PDB entry 9D3B | electron microscopy, 3.71 A resolution | chains A and D of the 4 polymer chains in the assembly

[Chain A]
Name: Glutamate receptor ionotropic, NMDA 1
From: Homo sapiens
Reference sequence: Q05586 (NMDZ1_HUMAN); numbering as in UniProt (aligned over 23-847)
Chain sequence (825 residues; each row starts with the number of its first residue):
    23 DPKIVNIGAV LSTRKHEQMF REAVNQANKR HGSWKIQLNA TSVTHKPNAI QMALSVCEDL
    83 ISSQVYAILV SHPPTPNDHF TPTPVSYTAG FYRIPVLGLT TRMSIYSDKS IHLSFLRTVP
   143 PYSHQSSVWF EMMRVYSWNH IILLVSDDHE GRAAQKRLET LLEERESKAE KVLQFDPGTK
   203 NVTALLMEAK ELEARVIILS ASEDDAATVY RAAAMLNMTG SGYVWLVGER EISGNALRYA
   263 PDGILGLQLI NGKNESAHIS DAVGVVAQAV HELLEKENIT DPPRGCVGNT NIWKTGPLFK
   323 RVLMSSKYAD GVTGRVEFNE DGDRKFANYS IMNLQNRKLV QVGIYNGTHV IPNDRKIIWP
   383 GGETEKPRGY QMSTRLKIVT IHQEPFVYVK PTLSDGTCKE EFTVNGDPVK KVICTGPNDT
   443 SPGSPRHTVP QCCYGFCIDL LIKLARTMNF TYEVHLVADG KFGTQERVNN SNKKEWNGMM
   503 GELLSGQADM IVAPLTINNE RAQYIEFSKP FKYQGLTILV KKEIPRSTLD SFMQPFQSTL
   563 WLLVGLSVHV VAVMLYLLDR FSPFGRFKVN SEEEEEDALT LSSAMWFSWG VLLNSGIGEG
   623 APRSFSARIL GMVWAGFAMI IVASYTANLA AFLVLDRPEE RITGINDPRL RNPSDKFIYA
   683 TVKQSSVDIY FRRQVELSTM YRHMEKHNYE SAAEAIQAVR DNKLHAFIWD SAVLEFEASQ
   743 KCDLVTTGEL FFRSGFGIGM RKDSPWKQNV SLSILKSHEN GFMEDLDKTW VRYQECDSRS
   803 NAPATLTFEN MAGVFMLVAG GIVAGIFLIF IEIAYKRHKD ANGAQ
Not modelled in the structure: 23-24, 491-494, 546-551, 586-600, 800-814, 838-847
Cystine bridges: Cys79-Cys308, Cys420-Cys454, Cys436-Cys455, Cys744-Cys798
Covalently attached groups: N-acetylglucosamine (NAG) linked to Asn771
Sequence notes: engineered mutation Asn844 (Arg in Q05586), Gly845 (Arg in Q05586), Ala846 (Lys in Q05586)
Ligand contacts: glycine (GLY): Phe484, Gly485, Pro516, Leu517, Thr518, Arg523, Ser687, Ser688, Trp731
Curated features (UniProtKB/Swiss-Prot):
  - region: Leu603 to Pro624 (Pore-forming)
  - binding site (glycine): Pro516, Thr518, Arg523, Ser688, Asp732
  - glycosylation (N-linked (GlcNAc...) asparagine): Asn61, Asn203, Asn239, Asn276, Asn300, Asn350, Asn368, Asn440, Asn471, Asn491, Asn674, Asn771

[Chain D]
Name: Glutamate receptor ionotropic, NMDA 2D
From: Homo sapiens
Reference sequence: O15399 (NMDE4_HUMAN); numbering as in UniProt (aligned over 28-880)
Chain sequence (861 residues; numbered 28 to 888; the number before each row is that of its first residue):
    28 FPEEAPGPGG AGGPGGGLGG ARPLNVALVF SGPAYAAEAA RLGPAVAAAV RSPGLDVRPV
    88 ALVLNGSDPR SLVLQLCDLL SGLRVHGVVF EDDSRAPAVA PILDFLSAQT SLPIVAVHGG
   148 AALVLTPKEK GSTFLQLGSS TEQQLQVIFE VLEEYDWTSF VAVTTRAPGH RAFLSYIEVL
   208 TDGSLVGWEH RGALTLDPGA GEAVLSAQLR SVSAQIRLLF CAREEAEPVF RAAEEAGLTG
   268 SGYVWFMVGP QLAGGGGSGA PGEPPLLPGG APLPAGLFAV RSAGWRDDLA RRVAAGVAVV
   328 ARGAQALLRD YGFLPELGHD CRAQNRTHRG ESLHRYFMNI TWDNRDYSFN EDGFLVNPSL
   388 VVISLTRDRT WEVVGSWEQQ TLRLKYPLWS RYGRFLQPVD DTQHLTVATL EERPFVIVEP
   448 ADPISGTCIR DSVPCRSQLN RTHSPPPDAP RPEKRCCKGF CIDILKRLAH TIGFSYDLYL
   508 VTNGKHGKKI DGVWNGMIGE VFYQRADMAI GSLTINEERS EIVDFSVPFV ETGISVMVAR
   568 SNGTVSPSAF LEPYSPAVWV MMFVMCLTVV AVTVFIFEYL SPVGYNRSLA TGKRPGGSTF
   628 TIGKSIWLLW ALVFNNSVPV ENPRGTTSKI MVLVWAFFAV IFLASYTANL AAFMIQEEYV
   688 DTVSGLSDRK FQRPQEQYPP LKFGTVPNGS TEKNIRSNYP DMHSYMVRYN QPRVEEALTQ
   748 LKAGKLDAFI YDAAVLNYMA RKDEGCKLVT IGSGKVFATT GYGIALHKGS RWKRPIDLAL
   808 LQFLGDDEIE MLERLWLSGI CHNDKIEVMS SKLDIDNMAG VFYMLLVAMG LSLLVFAWEH
   868 LVYWRLRHCL GPTETSQVAP A
Not modelled in the structure: 28-51, 278-298, 466-478, 570-571, 608-627, 685-692, 832-839, 873-888
Cystine bridges: Cys104-Cys348, Cys455-Cys483, Cys462-Cys484, Cys773-Cys828
Covalently attached groups: N-acetylglucosamine (NAG) linked to Asn715
Sequence notes: expression tag (881-888)
Ligand contacts:
  - A1A15 (4-{(3R,5S)-5-(4-chlorophenyl)-3-[4-(4-chlorophenyl)-2-oxo-1,2-dihydroquinolin-3-yl]pyrazolidin-1-yl}-3,3-difluoro-4-oxobutanoic acid): Val563, Phe698, Gln699, Arg700, Pro701, Phe710, Asn721, Ile722, Tyr726, Met729, Ala755, Ile757, Ile778, Phe784
  - glutamic acid (GLU): His513, Ser539, Thr541, Arg546, Gly716, Ser717, Thr718, Tyr758, Asp759, Tyr789
Curated features (UniProtKB/Swiss-Prot):
  - region: Lys631 to Pro650 (Pore-forming)
  - binding site (L-glutamate): Ser539, Thr541, Arg546, Ser717, Thr718, Asp759
  - site: Asn642 (Functional determinant of NMDA receptors)
  - glycosylation (N-linked (GlcNAc...) asparagine): Asn92, Asn352, Asn366, Asn384, Asn467, Asn569

[Interface between chain A and chain D]
Residue-residue contacts - 57 pairs, chain A then chain D:
  Glu188(A) - Arg801(D)  salt bridge
  Ile519(A) - Leu808(D)  hydrophobic
  Asn520(A) - Leu808(D)
  Asn521(A) - Leu805(D)  hydrogen bond (side chain-backbone)
  Asn521(A) - Leu808(D)
  Asn521(A) - Gln809(D)
  Ala524(A) - Leu805(D)  hydrophobic
  Ala524(A) - Leu808(D)  hydrophobic
  Gln525(A) - Leu805(D)
  Tyr535(A) - Glu558(D)
  Tyr535(A) - Thr786(D)
  Tyr535(A) - Gly788(D)  hydrogen bond (side chain-backbone)
  Met607(A) - Lys656(D)  hydrogen bond (backbone-side chain)
  Trp608(A) - Pro650(D)
  Trp608(A) - Arg651(D)
  Trp608(A) - Lys656(D)
  Trp611(A) - Ile657(D)  hydrophobic
  Trp611(A) - Leu660(D)  hydrophobic
  Gly612(A) - Leu660(D)
  Leu615(A) - Leu660(D)
  Leu615(A) - Ala663(D)  hydrophobic
  Leu615(A) - Phe664(D)
  Asn616(A) - Ala663(D)
  Ser617(A) - Leu639(D)
  Ser617(A) - Ala663(D)
  Gly618(A) - Leu639(D)
  Gly618(A) - Asn643(D)
  Gly618(A) - Asn649(D)
  Ile619(A) - Lys656(D)
  Ile619(A) - Val659(D)  hydrophobic
  Tyr647(A) - Ile668(D)  hydrophobic
  Thr648(A) - Ala671(D)
  Leu651(A) - Ala671(D)
  Leu651(A) - Ala675(D)  hydrophobic
  Leu655(A) - Ala675(D)
  Leu655(A) - Ala679(D)  hydrophobic
  Asp658(A) - Gln683(D)
  Tyr692(A) - Gly812(D)
  Tyr692(A) - Asp813(D)  hydrogen bond (side chain-backbone)
  Arg695(A) - Gln809(D)  hydrogen bond
  Arg695(A) - Asp813(D)  salt bridge
  Phe754(A) - Leu811(D)
  Phe754(A) - Gly812(D)
  Arg755(A) - Leu811(D)
  Lys764(A) - Arg801(D)
  Gln770(A) - Asp551(D)
  Leu774(A) - Glu548(D)
  Leu777(A) - Ile542(D)  hydrophobic
  Leu777(A) - Asn543(D)
  His780(A) - Ala785(D)  hydrogen bond (side chain-backbone)
  His780(A) - Thr786(D)
  Glu781(A) - Asn543(D)
  Glu781(A) - Asn721(D)
  Glu781(A) - Asn725(D)
  Phe817(A) - Met588(D)  hydrophobic
  Ile831(A) - Thr654(D)
  Glu834(A) - Thr654(D)
Other interface residues (no listed pair), chain A (40 interface residues in all): Lys531, Phe753, Asn782, Glu786, Val820, Leu830
Other interface residues (no listed pair), chain D (47 interface residues in all): Glu544, Ser547, Phe552, Ser553, Pro555, Met592, Gly652, Ser672, Ile682, Phe784, Thr787, Glu817

[In short]
Chain A and chain D form an interface of 40 and 47 residues respectively; the contacts include 6 hydrogen
bonds and 2 salt bridges. Polar pairs include Glu188(A)-Arg801(D), Arg695(A)-Asp813(D) and
Asn521(A)-Leu805(D). Bound to chain A: glycine. Bound to chain D: glutamic acid and compound A1A15.
Here chain A is Glutamate receptor ionotropic, NMDA 1 and chain D is Glutamate receptor ionotropic, NMDA 2D,
both from Homo sapiens. Entry 9D3B (Gly-,Glu-,(S)-DQP-997-74 bound GluN1a-2B-2D NMDAR) was determined by
electron microscopy together with 9D37, 9D38, 9D39, 9D3A and 9D3C from the same study.
